PDB entry 6U3E | electron microscopy, 53.00 A resolution (very low resolution: no residue pairs are listed; an interface is given only as per-side residue counts) | chains A and B

Chain A (and B):
Name: Cytohesin-3
Organism: Homo sapiens
Notes: chain B of this document is another copy of the same molecule, construct and numbering; everything in this record applies to it too
Reference sequence: O43739 (CYH3_HUMAN); aligned to UniProt positions 13-399 over residues 13-399 (the alignment contains insertions or deletions, so no single offset holds)
Amino-acid sequence (397 residues; row label = number of the first residue in the row):
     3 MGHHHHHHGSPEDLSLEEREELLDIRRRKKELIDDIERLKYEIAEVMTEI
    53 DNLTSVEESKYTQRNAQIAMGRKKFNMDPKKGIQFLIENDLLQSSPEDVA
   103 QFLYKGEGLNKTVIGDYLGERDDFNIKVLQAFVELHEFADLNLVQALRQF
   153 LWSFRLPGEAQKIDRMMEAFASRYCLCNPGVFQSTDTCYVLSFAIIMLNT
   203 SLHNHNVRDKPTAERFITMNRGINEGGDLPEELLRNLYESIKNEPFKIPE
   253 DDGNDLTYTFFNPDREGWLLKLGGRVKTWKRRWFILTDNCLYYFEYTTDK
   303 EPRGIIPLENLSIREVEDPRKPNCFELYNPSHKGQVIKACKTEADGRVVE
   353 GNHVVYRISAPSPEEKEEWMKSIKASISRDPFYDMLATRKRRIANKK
Sequence notes: expression tag (3-12); conflict Tyr63 (Thr in O43739), Ala68 (Lys in O43739), Asp125 (Glu in O43739), Thr220 (Ala in O43739), Tyr260 (His in O43739)
Ligand contacts: inositol-(1,3,4,5)-tetrakisphosphate (4IP): Lys273, Leu274, Gly275, Gly276, Arg277, Val278, Thr280, Lys282, Arg284, Tyr295, Arg305, Lys343, Glu345, Asn354, His355

How chain A and chain B interact:
At this resolution (53 A) residue pairs are not listed: 22 residues of chain A and 19 of chain B lie at the interface.

Summary:
The interface between chain A and chain B involves 22 residues on one side and 19 on the other. Ligands of
chain A: inositol-(1,3,4,5)-tetrakisphosphate.
Chain A and chain B are both Cytohesin-3 (Homo sapiens); the structure, Best fitting antiparallel model for
Volume 1 of truncated dimeric Cytohesin-3 (Grp1; amino acids 14-399), was determined by electron microscopy,
deposited together with 6U3G.
